PDB entry 2V4H | X-ray diffraction, 2.90 A resolution | chains A and C of the 4 polymer chains in the assembly

== Chain A ==
Name: Nf-kappa-B essential modulator
Source organism: Mus musculus
Notes: fragment: cc2-lz domain, residues 251-337
Reference sequence: O88522 (NEMO_MOUSE); residues 251-337 here = UniProt positions 251-337
Chain sequence (110 residues; row label = number of the first residue in the row):
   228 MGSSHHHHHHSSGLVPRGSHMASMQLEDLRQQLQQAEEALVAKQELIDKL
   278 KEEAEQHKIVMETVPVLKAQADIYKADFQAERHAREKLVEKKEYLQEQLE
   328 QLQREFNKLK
Not modelled in the structure: 228-239
Sequence notes: expression tag (228-250)
UniProt features mapped onto this chain:
  - region: L315 to L336 (Leucine-zipper)
  - cross-link (Glycyl lysine isopeptide (Lys-Gly)): K270 (interchain with G-Cter in SUMO), K276 (interchain with G-Cter in ubiquitin), K278 (interchain with G-Cter in ubiquitin), K285 (interchain with G-Cter in ubiquitin), K295 (interchain with G-Cter in ubiquitin), K302 (interchain with G-Cter in SUMO), K314 (interchain with G-Cter in ubiquitin), K318 (interchain with G-Cter in ubiquitin), K319 (interchain with G-Cter in ubiquitin)

== Chain C ==
Name: 1D5 darpin
Source organism: Synthetic construct
Notes: antibody fragment or engineered binder
Chain sequence (136 residues; each row starts with the number of its first residue):
     1 HHHHHHHHHHGSDLGKKLLEAARAGQDDEVRILMANGADVNANDRKGNTP
    51 LHLAADYDHLEIVEVLLKHGADVNAHDNDGSTPLHLAALFGHLEIVEVLL
   101 KHGADVNAQDKFGKTAFDISIDNGNEDLAEILQKLN
Not modelled in the structure: 1-11

== Chain A / chain C interface ==
Contacting residue pairs (9; chain A residue first):
  R309(A) - D122(C)  salt bridge
  R312(A) - L89(C)
  R312(A) - I119(C)
  R312(A) - D122(C)
  R312(A) - N123(C)
  V316(A) - N123(C)
  K319(A) - F90(C)  hydrogen bond (side chain-backbone)
  Q323(A) - F90(C)  hydrogen bond (side chain-backbone)
  Q323(A) - H92(C)
Interface residues without a listed pair, chain C (7 interface residues in all): G91

== Summary ==
5 residues of chain A and 7 residues of chain C are in contact, with 2 hydrogen bonds and 1 salt bridge. Polar
contacts include R309(A)-D122(C), K319(A)-F90(C) and Q323(A)-F90(C).
Chain A is Nf-kappa-B essential modulator (Mus musculus) and chain C is 1D5 darpin (Synthetic construct); the
structure, NEMO CC2-LZ domain - 1D5 DARPin complex, was determined by X-ray diffraction.
